Entry 3MTF (X-ray diffraction, 2.15 A resolution); this record covers chain A.

== Chain A ==
Name: Activin receptor type-1
From: Homo sapiens
Notes: EC 2.7.11.30; fragment: kinase domain
Reference sequence: Q04771 (ACVR1_HUMAN); residue numbers follow UniProt; this construct covers 201-499
Amino-acid sequence (301 residues; row label = number of the first residue in the row):
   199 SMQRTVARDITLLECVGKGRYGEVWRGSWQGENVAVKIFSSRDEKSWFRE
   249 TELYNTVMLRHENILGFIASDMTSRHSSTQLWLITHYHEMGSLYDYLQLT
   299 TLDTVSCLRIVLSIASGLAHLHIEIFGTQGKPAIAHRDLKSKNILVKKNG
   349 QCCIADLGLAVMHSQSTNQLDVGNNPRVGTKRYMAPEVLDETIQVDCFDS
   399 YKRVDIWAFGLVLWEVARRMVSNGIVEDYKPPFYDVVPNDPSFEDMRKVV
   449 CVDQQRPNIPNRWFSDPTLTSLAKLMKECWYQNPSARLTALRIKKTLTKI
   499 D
Not modelled in the structure: 199-202, 499
Differences from the reference sequence: expression tag (199-200); engineered mutation Asp-207 (Gln in Q04771)
UniProt features mapped onto this chain:
  - active site: Asp-336 (Proton acceptor)
  - binding site (ATP): Val-214 to Val-222, Lys-235
  - natural variant: Arg-202 (R202I: In FOP), Arg-206 (R206H: In FOP), Gly-328 (G328E: In FOP; G328R: In FOP; G328W: In FOP), Gly-356 (G356D: In FOP), Arg-375 (R375P: In FOP)
  - mutagenesis: Thr-203 (T203V: Almost complete loss of alcaline phosphatase induction; in association with A-325), Gly-325 (G325A: Almost complete loss of alcaline phosphatase induction; in association with V-203)
Small-molecule neighbours: A3F (3-[6-amino-5-(3,4,5-trimethoxyphenyl)pyridin-3-yl]phenol): Val-214, Val-222, Ala-233, Val-234, Lys-235, Glu-248, Leu-263, Leu-281, Thr-283, His-284, Tyr-285, His-286, Gly-289, Ser-290, Asp-293, Lys-340, Asn-341, Leu-343, Ala-353, Asp-354
What the authors report for this chain:
  - contacts within the chain: Ser-244/Arg-375 (hydrogen bond), Asp-336/Arg-375 (hydrogen bond), Asp-354/Arg-375 (hydrogen bond)
  - binding site for A3F: Val-222, Lys-235, Leu-263, His-284, His-286, Asp-293, Leu-343, Ala-353
  - catalytic residues: Lys-235 (proposed by the authors, not directly observed)
  - conformationally variable residues: Arg-375

== Summary ==
Bound to chain A: compound A3F. UniProt lists active-site residue Asp-336, 10 ATP-binding residues and 2
mutagenesis sites. The paper reports the catalytic residue Lys-235; a binding site for A3F at Val-222, Lys-235
and Leu-263 among others.
Chain A is Activin receptor type-1 (Homo sapiens); the structure, Crystal structure of the ACVR1 kinase in
complex with a 2-aminopyridine inhibitor, was determined by X-ray diffraction together with 3Q4U from the same
study.
